5U8S - chains 4 and 7 of the 13 polymer chains in the assembly; structure by electron microscopy, 6.10 A resolution (low resolution: residue-level contacts below are approximate; hydrogen-bond / salt-bridge calls are withheld).

Chain 4:
Molecule: DNA replication licensing factor MCM4
Organism: Saccharomyces cerevisiae (strain ATCC 204508 / S288c)
Notes: EC 3.6.4.12
Reference sequence: P30665 (MCM4_YEAST); numbering as in UniProt; present here: 1-467, 498-933
Sequence (933 residues; each row starts with the number of its first residue; note: 28 numbers in that range are skipped by the numbering (no residue carries them; nothing is unmodelled there); a row labelled like 470A-470Z holds insertion residues (470A, then the next letters in order)):
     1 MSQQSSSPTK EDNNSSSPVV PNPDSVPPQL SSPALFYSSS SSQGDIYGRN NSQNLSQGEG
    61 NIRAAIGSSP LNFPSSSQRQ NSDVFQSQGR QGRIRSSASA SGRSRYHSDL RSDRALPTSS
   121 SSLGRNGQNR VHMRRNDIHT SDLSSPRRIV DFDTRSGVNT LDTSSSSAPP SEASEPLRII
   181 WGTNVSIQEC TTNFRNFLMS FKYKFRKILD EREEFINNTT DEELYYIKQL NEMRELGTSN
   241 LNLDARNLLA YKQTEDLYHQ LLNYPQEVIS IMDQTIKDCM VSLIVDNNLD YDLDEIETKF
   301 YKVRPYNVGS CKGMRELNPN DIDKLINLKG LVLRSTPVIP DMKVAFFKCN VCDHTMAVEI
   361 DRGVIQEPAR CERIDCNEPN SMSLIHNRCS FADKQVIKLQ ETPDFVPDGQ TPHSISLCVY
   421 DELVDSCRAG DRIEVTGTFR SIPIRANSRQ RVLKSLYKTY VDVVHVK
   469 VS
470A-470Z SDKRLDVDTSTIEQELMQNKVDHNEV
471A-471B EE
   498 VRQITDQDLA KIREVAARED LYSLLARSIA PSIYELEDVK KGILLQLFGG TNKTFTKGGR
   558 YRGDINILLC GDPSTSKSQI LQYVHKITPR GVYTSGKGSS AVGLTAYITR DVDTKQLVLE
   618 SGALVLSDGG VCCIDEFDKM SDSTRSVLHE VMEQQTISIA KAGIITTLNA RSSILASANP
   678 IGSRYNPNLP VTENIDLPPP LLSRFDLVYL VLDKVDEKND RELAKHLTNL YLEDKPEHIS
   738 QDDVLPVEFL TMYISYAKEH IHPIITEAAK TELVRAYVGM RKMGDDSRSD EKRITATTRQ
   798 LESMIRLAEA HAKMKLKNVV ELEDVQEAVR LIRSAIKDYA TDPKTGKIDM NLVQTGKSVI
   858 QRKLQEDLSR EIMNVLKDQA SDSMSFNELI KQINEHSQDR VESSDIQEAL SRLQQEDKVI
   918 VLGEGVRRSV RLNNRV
Disordered / not traced: 1-176, 213-220, 470A-470Z, 471A-471B, 731-740, 780-792, 839-850, 930-933
Construct notes: conflict Val-469 (Lys468 in P30665), Ser-470 (Val469 in P30665)
Swiss-Prot annotation at these positions:
  - motif: Ser-700 to Asp-703 (Arginine finger)
  - binding site (ATP): Gly-568 to Ser-575
  - modified residue (Phosphoserine): Ser-52, Ser-56, Ser-69

Chain 7:
Molecule: DNA replication licensing factor MCM7
Organism: Saccharomyces cerevisiae (strain ATCC 204508 / S288c)
Notes: EC 3.6.4.12
Reference sequence: P38132 (MCM7_YEAST); numbering as in UniProt (aligned over 1-845)
Sequence (845 residues; row label = number of the first residue in the row):
     1 MSAALPSIQL PVDYNNLFNE ITDFLVTFKQ DTLSSDATRN ENEDENLDAE NIEQHLLEKG
    61 PKYMAMLQKV ANRELNSVII DLDDILQYQN EKFLQGTQAD DLVSAIQQNA NHFTELFCRA
   121 IDNNMPLPTK EIDYKDDVLD VILNQRRLRN ERMLSDRTNE IRSENLMDTT MDPPSSMNDA
   181 LREVVEDETE LFPPNLTRRY FLYFKPLSQN CARRYRKKAI SSKPLSVRQI KGDFLGQLIT
   241 VRGIITRVSD VKPAVEVIAY TCDQCGYEVF QEVNSRTFTP LSECTSEECS QNQTKGQLFM
   301 STRASKFSAF QECKIQELSQ QVPVGHIPRS LNIHVNGTLV RSLSPGDIVD VTGIFLPAPY
   361 TGFKALKAGL LTETYLEAQF VRQHKKKFAS FSLTSDVEER VMELITSGDV YNRLAKSIAP
   421 EIYGNLDVKK ALLLLLVGGV DKRVGDGMKI RGDINVCLMG DPGVAKSQLL KAICKISPRG
   481 VYTTGKGSSG VGLTAAVMKD PVTDEMILEG GALVLADNGI CCIDEFDKMD ESDRTAIHEV
   541 MEQQTISISK AGINTTLNAR TSILAAANPL YGRYNPRLSP LDNINLPAAL LSRFDILFLM
   601 LDIPSRDDDE KLAEHVTYVH MHNKQPDLDF TPVEPSKMRE YIAYAKTKRP VMSEAVNDYV
   661 VQAYIRLRQD SKREMDSKFS FGQATPRTLL GIIRLSQALA KLRLADMVDI DDVEEALRLV
   721 RVSKESLYQE TNKSKEDESP TTKIFTIIKK MLQETGKNTL SYENIVKTVR LRGFTMLQLS
   781 NCIQEYSYLN VWHLINEGNT LKFVDDGTMD TDQEDSLVST PKLAPQTTAS ANVSAQDSDI
   841 DLQDA
Disordered / not traced: 32-58, 159-188, 217-219, 387-392, 730-845
Disulfide bonds: Cys-265/Cys-289, Cys-474/Cys-522
Swiss-Prot annotation at these positions:
  - motif: Ser-592 to Asp-595 (Arginine finger)
  - binding site (ATP): Tyr-423, Gly-463, Ala-465, Lys-466, Ser-467, Asn-568, Arg-593, Arg-687
  - modified residue: Thr-811 (Phosphothreonine), Ser-819 (Phosphoserine), Ser-838 (Phosphoserine)

How chain 4 and chain 7 interact:
Pairs across the interface (100):
  Trp-181(4) / Gln-145(7)
  Trp-181(4) / Arg-149(7)
  Trp-181(4) / Arg-152(7)
  Gly-182(4) / Ile-142(7)
  Gly-182(4) / Gln-145(7)
  Asn-184(4) / Gln-145(7)
  His-259(4) / Lys-135(7)
  Asn-263(4) / Lys-135(7)
  Asn-263(4) / Arg-303(7)
  Tyr-264(4) / Val-138(7)
  Tyr-264(4) / Arg-303(7)
  Arg-315(4) / Asp-250(7)
  Arg-315(4) / Val-251(7)
  Arg-315(4) / Arg-341(7)
  Glu-316(4) / Arg-341(7)
  Leu-317(4) / Arg-341(7)
  Pro-319(4) / Pro-253(7)
  Pro-319(4) / Ala-309(7)
  Ile-322(4) / Phe-307(7)
  Asp-323(4) / Arg-303(7)
  Lys-324(4) / Val-138(7)
  Lys-324(4) / Arg-303(7)
  Leu-331(4) / Thr-555(7)
  Arg-334(4) / Met-506(7)
  Arg-362(4) / Asp-263(7)
  Arg-362(4) / Gln-297(7)
  Arg-362(4) / Phe-299(7)
  Val-364(4) / Gln-297(7)
  Lys-398(4) / Ile-507(7)
  Gly-409(4) / Ser-344(7)
  Gly-409(4) / Pro-345(7)
  Gln-410(4) / Asp-250(7)
  Thr-411(4) / Glu-509(7)
  Pro-412(4) / Leu-508(7)
  Pro-412(4) / Glu-509(7)
  His-413(4) / Asp-250(7)
  Gly-430(4) / Thr-555(7)
  Pro-443(4) / Met-300(7)
  Ala-446(4) / Thr-277(7)
  Arg-451(4) / Pro-280(7)
  Val-452(4) / Phe-278(7)
  Val-452(4) / Thr-279(7)
  Val-452(4) / Pro-280(7)
  Leu-453(4) / Thr-277(7)
  Leu-453(4) / Phe-278(7)
  Leu-453(4) / Met-300(7)
  Lys-454(4) / Arg-276(7)
  Lys-454(4) / Thr-277(7)
  Ser-455(4) / Ser-275(7)
  Ser-455(4) / Arg-276(7)
  Ser-455(4) / Thr-277(7)
  Ser-455(4) / Phe-278(7)
  Leu-456(4) / Lys-252(7)
  Leu-456(4) / Pro-253(7)
  Leu-456(4) / Ala-254(7)
  Leu-456(4) / Phe-310(7)
  Tyr-457(4) / Lys-252(7)
  Tyr-457(4) / Val-255(7)
  Tyr-457(4) / Ile-258(7)
  Tyr-457(4) / Met-300(7)
  Tyr-457(4) / Phe-307(7)
  Lys-458(4) / Lys-252(7)
  Thr-459(4) / Lys-252(7)
  Ser-529(4) / Asp-446(7)
  Ser-529(4) / Met-448(7)
  Asp-569(4) / Gln-683(7)
  Pro-570(4) / Thr-685(7)
  Ser-571(4) / Thr-685(7)
  Ser-571(4) / Arg-687(7)
  Ser-575(4) / Arg-593(7)
  Ser-575(4) / Arg-687(7)
  Gln-579(4) / Glu-542(7)
  Ser-592(4) / His-538(7)
  Gly-593(4) / Thr-535(7)
  Lys-594(4) / Glu-531(7)
  Gly-595(4) / Glu-531(7)
  Glu-633(4) / His-538(7)
  Arg-681(4) / Met-675(7)
  Arg-681(4) / Gln-683(7)
  Asp-710(4) / Arg-668(7)
  Asp-710(4) / Lys-672(7)
  Val-712(4) / Arg-668(7)
  Val-712(4) / Lys-672(7)
  Glu-714(4) / Ile-665(7)
  Asp-717(4) / Tyr-664(7)
  Asp-717(4) / Arg-668(7)
  Arg-718(4) / Val-661(7)
  Arg-718(4) / Ile-665(7)
  Ala-721(4) / Val-661(7)
  Lys-722(4) / Asp-658(7)
  Leu-724(4) / Pro-686(7)
  Thr-725(4) / Asn-657(7)
  Thr-725(4) / Val-661(7)
  Leu-727(4) / Lys-442(7)
  Leu-727(4) / Val-444(7)
  Tyr-728(4) / Lys-442(7)
  Tyr-728(4) / Met-652(7)
  Tyr-728(4) / Asn-657(7)
  Leu-729(4) / Lys-442(7)
  Glu-730(4) / Lys-442(7)
Other interface residues (no listed pair), chain 4 (68 interface residues in all): Asn-320, Leu-333, Gln-400, Asp-408, Arg-432, Ser-573, Tyr-580, Ser-680
Other interface residues (no listed pair), chain 7 (71 interface residues in all): Asp-137, Val-141, Leu-148, Ser-249, Val-273, Thr-302, Arg-443, Ile-450, Val-497, Glu-505, Leu-557, Ala-588, Val-651, Leu-689

Overview:
68 residues of chain 4 and 71 residues of chain 7 are in contact. UniProt lists 8 ATP-binding residues on
chain 4; 8 ATP-binding residues on chain 7.
Here chain 4 is DNA replication licensing factor MCM4 and chain 7 is DNA replication licensing factor MCM7,
both from Saccharomyces cerevisiae (strain ATCC 204508 / S288c). Entry 5U8S (Structure of eukaryotic CMG
helicase at a replication fork) was determined by electron microscopy, deposited together with 5U8T.
